Entry 8W0G (electron microscopy, 3.80 A resolution); this record covers chains C and F of the 12 polymer chains in the assembly.

Chain C:
Molecule: DNA replication licensing factor MCM4
Organism: Homo sapiens
Notes: EC 3.6.4.12
UniProtKB: P33991 (MCM4_HUMAN); residue numbers follow UniProt; this construct covers 1-863
Amino-acid sequence (866 residues; numbered -2 to 863; the number before each row is that of its first residue; numbers below 1 keep their minus sign (Ser-2 is residue -2)):
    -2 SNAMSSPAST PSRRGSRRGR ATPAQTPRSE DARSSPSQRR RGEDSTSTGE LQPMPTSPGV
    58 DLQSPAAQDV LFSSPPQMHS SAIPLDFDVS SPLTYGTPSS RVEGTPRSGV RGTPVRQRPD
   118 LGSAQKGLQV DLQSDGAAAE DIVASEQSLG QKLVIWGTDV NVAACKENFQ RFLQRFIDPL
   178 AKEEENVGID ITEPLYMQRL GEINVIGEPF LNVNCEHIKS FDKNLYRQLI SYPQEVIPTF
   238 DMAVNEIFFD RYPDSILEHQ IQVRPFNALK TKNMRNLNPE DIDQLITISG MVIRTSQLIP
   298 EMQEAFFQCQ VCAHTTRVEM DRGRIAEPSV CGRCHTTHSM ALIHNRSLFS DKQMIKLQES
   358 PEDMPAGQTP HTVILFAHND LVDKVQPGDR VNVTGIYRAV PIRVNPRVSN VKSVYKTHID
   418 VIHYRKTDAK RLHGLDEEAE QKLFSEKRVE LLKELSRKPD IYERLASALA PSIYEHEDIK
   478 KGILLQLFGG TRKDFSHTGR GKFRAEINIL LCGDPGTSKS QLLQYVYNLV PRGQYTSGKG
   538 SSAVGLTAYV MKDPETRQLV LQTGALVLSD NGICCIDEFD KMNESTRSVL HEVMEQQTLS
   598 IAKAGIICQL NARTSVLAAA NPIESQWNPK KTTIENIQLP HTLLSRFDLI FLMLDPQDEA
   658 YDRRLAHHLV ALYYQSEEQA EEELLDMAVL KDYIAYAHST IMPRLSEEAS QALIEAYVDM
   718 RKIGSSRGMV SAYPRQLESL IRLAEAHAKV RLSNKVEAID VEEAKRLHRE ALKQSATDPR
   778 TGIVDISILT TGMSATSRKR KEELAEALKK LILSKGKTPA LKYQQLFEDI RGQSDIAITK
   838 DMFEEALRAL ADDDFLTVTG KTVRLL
Not modelled in the structure: -2 to 150, 176-190, 425-438, 551-553, 672-681, 724-726, 776-863
Differences from the reference sequence: expression tag (-2 to 0); variant Met650 (Leu in P33991)
Metal / ion sites: Zn2+: Cys306, Cys309, Cys328, Cys331; Mg2+: Glu592 (together with ATP) (shared with 1 residue of chain E)
Ligand contacts:
  - ATP (adenosine-5'-triphosphate), molecule 1: Ser469, Ile470, Tyr471, His473, Asp511, Pro512, Gly513, Thr514, Ser515, Lys516, Ser517, Gln518, Asp574, Glu575, Asn618, Tyr658, Leu662, His665, Leu666
  - ATP, molecule 2: Arg497, Glu592, Arg643, Pro731, Arg732, Glu735
Swiss-Prot annotation at these positions:
  - motif: Ser642 to Asp645 (Arginine finger)
  - binding site (ATP): Tyr471, Arg497, Lys516, Ser517, Asn618, Arg643, Arg732, Glu735
  - modified residue: Ser2 (N-acetylserine), Ser6 (Phosphoserine), Thr7 (Phosphothreonine), Thr19 (Phosphothreonine), Ser26 (Phosphoserine), Ser31 (Phosphoserine), Ser32 (Phosphoserine), Ser34 (Phosphoserine), Thr102 (Phosphothreonine), Ser105 (Phosphoserine), Thr110 (Phosphothreonine), Ser120 (Phosphoserine), Ser131 (Phosphoserine), Ser142 (Phosphoserine), Ser145 (Phosphoserine), Lys220 (N6-acetyllysine), Lys450 (N6-acetyllysine), Lys858 (N6-acetyllysine)
  - cross-link (Glycyl lysine isopeptide (Lys-Gly)): Lys439 (interchain with G-Cter in SUMO2), Lys798 (interchain with G-Cter in SUMO2)
  - natural variant: Met650 (L650M: this construct carries the variant)
  - mutagenesis: Gly364 (G364R: Reduced MCM complex DNA helicase activity. No effect on MCM complex formation. No effect on MCM complex ssDNA binding and ATPase activity)

Chain F:
Molecule: DNA replication licensing factor MCM7
Organism: Homo sapiens
Notes: EC 3.6.4.12
UniProtKB: P33993 (MCM7_HUMAN); residue numbers follow UniProt; this construct covers 1-719
Amino-acid sequence (719 residues; each row starts with the number of its first residue):
     1 MALKDYALEK EKVKKFLQEF YQDDELGKKQ FKYGNQLVRL AHREQVALYV DLDDVAEDDP
    61 ELVDSICENA RRYAKLFADA VQELLPQYKE REVVNKDVLD VYIEHRLMME QRSRDPGMVR
   121 SPQNQYPAEL MRRFELYFQG PSSNKPRVIR EVRADSVGKL VTVRGIVTRV SEVKPKMVVA
   181 TYTCDQCGAE TYQPIQSPTF MPLIMCPSQE CQTNRSGGRL YLQTRGSRFI KFQEMKMQEH
   241 SDQVPVGNIP RSITVLVEGE NTRIAQPGDH VSVTGIFLPI LRTGFRQVVQ GLLSETYLEA
   301 HRIVKMNKSE DDESGAGELT REELRQIAEE DFYEKLAASI APEIYGHEDV KKALLLLLVG
   361 GVDQSPRGMK IRGNINICLM GDPGVAKSQL LSYIDRLAPR SQYTTGRGSS GVGLTAAVLR
   421 DSVSGELTLE GGALVLADQG VCCIDEFDKM AEADRTAIHE VMEQQTISIA KAGILTTLNA
   481 RCSILAAANP AYGRYNPRRS LEQNIQLPAA LLSRFDLLWL IQDRPDRDND LRLAQHITYV
   541 HQHSRQPPSQ FEPLDMKLMR RYIAMCREKQ PMVPESLADY ITAAYVEMRR EAWASKDATY
   601 TSARTLLAIL RLSTALARLR MVDVVEKEDV NEAIRLMEMS KDSLLGDKGQ TARTQRPADV
   661 IFATVRELVS GGRSVRFSEA EQRCVSRGFT PAQFQAALDE YEELNVWQVN ASRTRITFV
Not modelled in the structure: 1-2, 114-117, 283-287, 308-318, 366-369, 407-412, 421-426, 646-719
Metal / ion sites: Zn2+: Cys184, Cys187, Cys206
Ligand contacts:
  - ATP (adenosine-5'-triphosphate), molecule 1: Glu343, Ile344, Tyr345, His347, Pro383, Gly384, Val385, Ala386, Lys387, Ser388, Gln389, Asn489, Leu533, Ile537
  - ATP, molecule 2: Glu463, Arg514, Ser602, Ala603, Arg604, Leu607
Swiss-Prot annotation at these positions:
  - motif: Ser513 to Asp516 (Arginine finger)
  - binding site (ATP): Tyr345, Gly384, Ala386, Lys387, Ser388, Asn489, Arg514, Arg604
  - modified residue: Ala2 (N-acetylalanine), Ser121 (Phosphoserine), Ser314 (Phosphoserine), Ser365 (Phosphoserine), Ser500 (Phosphoserine), Ser678 (Phosphoserine)
  - cross-link (Glycyl lysine isopeptide (Lys-Gly)): Lys15 (interchain with G-Cter in SUMO2), Lys28 (interchain with G-Cter in SUMO2)

Chain C / chain F interface:
Residue-residue contacts (85):
  Trp153(C) - Tyr102(F)
  Trp153(C) - His105(F)
  Trp153(C) - Arg106(F)
  Trp153(C) - Met109(F)  hydrophobic
  Trp153(C) - Glu190(F)
  Gly154(C) - Tyr102(F)
  Gly154(C) - His105(F)
  Thr155(C) - His105(F)  hydrogen bond (backbone-side chain)
  Tyr229(C) - Val98(F)  hydrophobic
  Tyr229(C) - Val101(F)
  Gln231(C) - Arg225(F)
  Glu232(C) - Arg225(F)  salt bridge
  Arg272(C) - Arg263(F)
  Leu274(C) - Arg263(F)  hydrogen bond (backbone-side chain)
  Asn275(C) - Arg263(F)
  Pro276(C) - Phe229(F)  hydrophobic
  Pro276(C) - Ile230(F)
  Pro276(C) - Lys231(F)
  Glu277(C) - Asp97(F)
  Glu277(C) - Arg133(F)  salt bridge
  Asp280(C) - Thr224(F)  hydrogen bond
  Asp280(C) - Arg225(F)
  Gln281(C) - Asp97(F)  hydrogen bond
  Gln281(C) - Val98(F)
  Gln355(C) - Ile474(F)
  Gln365(C) - Gln266(F)
  Gln365(C) - Thr476(F)
  Gln365(C) - Thr477(F)  hydrogen bond (backbone-backbone)
  Thr366(C) - Thr476(F)
  Pro367(C) - Ile474(F)
  Pro367(C) - Leu475(F)
  Pro367(C) - Thr476(F)
  Thr369(C) - Ile474(F)
  Ala396(C) - Thr224(F)
  Ser406(C) - Met201(F)
  Ser406(C) - Pro202(F)
  Asn407(C) - Phe200(F)  hydrogen bond (side chain-backbone)
  Asn407(C) - Met201(F)  hydrogen bond (backbone-side chain)
  Val408(C) - Thr199(F)
  Val408(C) - Phe200(F)  hydrogen bond (backbone-backbone)
  Lys409(C) - Pro198(F)
  Lys409(C) - Phe200(F)
  Ser410(C) - Pro175(F)
  Ser410(C) - Lys176(F)  hydrogen bond
  Ser410(C) - Met177(F)  hydrogen bond (backbone-backbone)
  Ser410(C) - Pro198(F)  hydrogen bond (backbone-backbone)
  Val411(C) - Pro175(F)
  Val411(C) - Phe232(F)  hydrophobic
  Tyr412(C) - Pro175(F)  hydrogen bond (backbone-backbone)
  Tyr412(C) - Met177(F)
  Tyr412(C) - Leu222(F)
  Tyr412(C) - Phe229(F)  hydrophobic
  Thr414(C) - Pro175(F)
  Gly513(C) - Ser602(F)  hydrogen bond (backbone-side chain)
  Gly513(C) - Arg604(F)
  Gln521(C) - Gln464(F)
  Ser538(C) - Ala453(F)
  Ser538(C) - Thr456(F)  hydrogen bond
  Val541(C) - Leu475(F)  hydrophobic
  Gln559(C) - Gly473(F)
  Ser622(C) - Ala598(F)
  Gln623(C) - Ala598(F)
  Asp652(C) - Arg589(F)  salt bridge
  Asp652(C) - Trp593(F)
  Pro653(C) - Trp593(F)
  Gln654(C) - Trp593(F)
  Glu656(C) - Val586(F)
  Glu656(C) - Arg590(F)
  Asp659(C) - Val586(F)
  Asp659(C) - Arg589(F)  salt bridge
  Asp659(C) - Trp593(F)
  Arg660(C) - Thr582(F)
  Arg660(C) - Val586(F)
  Ala663(C) - Thr582(F)
  Ala663(C) - Leu606(F)  hydrophobic
  His664(C) - Asp579(F)  salt bridge
  His664(C) - Thr582(F)
  Val667(C) - Ala578(F)  hydrophobic
  Tyr670(C) - Ile371(F)  hydrophobic
  Tyr670(C) - Val573(F)  hydrophobic
  Tyr670(C) - Leu610(F)  hydrophobic
  Tyr671(C) - Met572(F)  hydrophobic
  Tyr671(C) - Val573(F)
  Tyr671(C) - Glu575(F)
  Tyr671(C) - Ala578(F)
Interface residues without a listed pair, chain C (50 interface residues in all): Asp156, Ile279, Arg319, Gly364, Ala540
Interface residues without a listed pair, chain F (57 interface residues in all): Ile195, Ser197, Tyr221, Leu429, Glu452, Tyr585, Thr614

In short:
50 residues of chain C and 57 residues of chain F are in contact; the contacts include 14 hydrogen bonds and 5
salt bridges. Among the polar pairs are Glu232(C)-Arg225(F), Glu277(C)-Arg133(F) and Asp652(C)-Arg589(F). One
ATP molecule is bound between chain C and chain F.
Here chain C is DNA replication licensing factor MCM4 and chain F is DNA replication licensing factor MCM7,
both from Homo sapiens. Entry 8W0G (Cryo-EM structure of a human MCM2-7 dimer) was determined by electron
microscopy together with 8W0E, 8W0F, 8W0I and 9CAQ from the same study.
